1TF9 - chain A; structure by X-ray diffraction, 1.30 A resolution.

== Chain A ==
Molecule: Aminopeptidase
Source organism: Streptomyces griseus
Notes: EC 3.4.11.-
Reference sequence: P80561 (APX_STRGR); residues 1-284 here = UniProt positions 1-284
Sequence (284 residues; numbered 1 to 284; the number before each row is that of its first residue):
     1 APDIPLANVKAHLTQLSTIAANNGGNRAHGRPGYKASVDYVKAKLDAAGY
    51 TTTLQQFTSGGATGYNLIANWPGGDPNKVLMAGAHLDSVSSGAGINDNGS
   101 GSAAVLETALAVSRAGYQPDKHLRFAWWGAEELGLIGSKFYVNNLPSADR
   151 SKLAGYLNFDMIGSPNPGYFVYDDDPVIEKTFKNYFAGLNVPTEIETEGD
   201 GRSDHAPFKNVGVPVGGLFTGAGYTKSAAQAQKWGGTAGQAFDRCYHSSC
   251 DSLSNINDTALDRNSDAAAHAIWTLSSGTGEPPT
Not modelled in the structure: 200-201, 278-284
Disulfide bonds: Cys-245/Cys-250
Metal / ion sites: Ca2+: Asp-3, Ile-4, Asp-262, Asp-266; Zn2+ site 1: His-85, Asp-97, Asp-160 (together with iodo-phenylalanine); Zn2+ site 2: Asp-97, Glu-132, His-247 (together with iodo-phenylalanine)
Residues lining bound ligands: iodo-phenylalanine (PHI): His-85, Asp-97, Glu-131, Glu-132, Asp-160, Met-161, Tyr-172, Glu-196, Gly-199, Arg-202, Ser-203, His-205, Phe-219, Tyr-246, His-247

== Summary ==
Ligands of chain A: iodo-phenylalanine. The Ca2+ site is built by Asp-3, Ile-4, Asp-262 and Asp-266. His-85,
Asp-97 and Asp-160 form the Zn2+ site 1.
Chain A is Aminopeptidase (Streptomyces griseus); the structure, Streptomyces griseus aminopeptidase complexed
with P-Iodo-L-Phenylalanine, was determined by X-ray diffraction (same publication as 1TF8).
